PDB entry 4YSV | X-ray diffraction, 2.77 A resolution | chain A

# Chain A
Molecule: Putative 4-aminobutyrate aminotransferase
Source organism: Lactobacillus buchneri
UniProtKB: M1GRN3 (M1GRN3_LACBU); residues 1-450 here = UniProt positions 1-450
Amino-acid sequence (462 residues; each row starts with the number of its first residue; numbers below 1 keep their minus sign (Gly-11 is residue -11)):
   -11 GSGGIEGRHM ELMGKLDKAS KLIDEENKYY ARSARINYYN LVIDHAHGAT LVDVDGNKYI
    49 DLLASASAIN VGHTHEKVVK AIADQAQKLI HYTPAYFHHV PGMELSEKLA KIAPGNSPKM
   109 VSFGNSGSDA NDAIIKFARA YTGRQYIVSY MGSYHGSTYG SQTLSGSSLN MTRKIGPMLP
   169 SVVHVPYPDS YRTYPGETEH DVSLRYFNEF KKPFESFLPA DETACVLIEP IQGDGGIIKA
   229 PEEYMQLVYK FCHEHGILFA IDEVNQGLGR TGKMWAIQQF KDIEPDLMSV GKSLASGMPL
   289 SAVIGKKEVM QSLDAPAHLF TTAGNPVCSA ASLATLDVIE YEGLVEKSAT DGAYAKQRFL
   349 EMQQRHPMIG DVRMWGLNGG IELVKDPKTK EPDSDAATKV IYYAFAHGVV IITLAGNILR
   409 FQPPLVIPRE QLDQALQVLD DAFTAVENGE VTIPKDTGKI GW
Disordered / not traced: -11 to 28, 52-54, 302-309, 443-450
Sequence notes: expression tag (-11 to 0)
UniProt features mapped onto this chain:
  - binding site (pyridoxal 5'-phosphate): Gly115, Ser116, Tyr142, Asp250 to Asn253, Thr309
  - modified residue: Lys280 (N6-(pyridoxal phosphate)lysine)
What the authors report for this chain:
  - conformationally variable residues (loop rearrangement, order/disorder transition): Ala52 to Ala54, Thr81 to His87, Asp302 to Thr309
  - mutagenesis - D222A, D222N: abolished catalytic activity
  - mutagenesis - Y142F: decreased catalytic activity on L- Ile and D-allo-Ile

# In short
Curated annotation (UniProt) lists 8 pyridoxal 5'-phosphate-binding residues. From the paper: D222A and D222N
abolish catalytic activity; conformational variability at Ala52, Thr81 and Asp302.
Chain A is Putative 4-aminobutyrate aminotransferase (Lactobacillus buchneri); the structure, Structure of
aminoacid racemase in apo-form, was determined by X-ray diffraction together with 5WYA, 5WYF and 4YSN from the
same study.
